Entry 5DEC (X-ray diffraction, 2.00 A resolution); this record covers chains A and D of the 4 polymer chains in the assembly.

Chain A (and D):
Protein: GTP pyrophosphokinase YjbM
Source organism: Bacillus subtilis (strain 168)
Notes: EC 2.7.6.5; chain D of this document is another copy of the same molecule, construct and numbering; everything in this record applies to it too
UniProtKB: O31611 (YJBM_BACSU); residue numbers follow UniProt; this construct covers 2-211
Amino-acid sequence (218 residues; each row starts with the number of its first residue; numbers below 1 keep their minus sign (Met-6 is residue -6)):
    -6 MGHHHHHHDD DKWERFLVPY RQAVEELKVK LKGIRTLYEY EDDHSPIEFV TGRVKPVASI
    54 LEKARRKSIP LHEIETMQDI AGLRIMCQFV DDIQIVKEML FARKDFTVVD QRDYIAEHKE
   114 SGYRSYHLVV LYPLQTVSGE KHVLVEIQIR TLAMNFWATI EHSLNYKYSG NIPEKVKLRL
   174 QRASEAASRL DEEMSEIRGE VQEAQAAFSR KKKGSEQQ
Not modelled in the structure: -6 to 2, 33-34, 110-114, 198-211 (chain D: -6 to 2, 33-34, 110-113, 198-211)
Sequence notes: expression tag (-6 to 1); conflict Asp4 (Lys in O31611), Lys5 (Gln in O31611)
UniProt features mapped onto this chain:
  - active site: Glu139 (Proton acceptor)
  - binding site (guanosine 3'-diphosphate 5'-triphosphate): Lys21 to Arg28, Glu41, Phe42, Arg46 to Lys48, Arg59, Arg105, Lys112 to Ser114, His120, Asn148, Ala151 to His155
  - binding site (ATP): Arg46 to Lys48, Ser52, Lys56 to Arg59, Asp72, Arg77
  - binding site (Mg(2+)): Asp72
  - mutagenesis: Lys25 (K25A: No stimulation by (p)ppGpp, protein still forms tetramers), Phe42 (F42A: No stimulation by (p)ppGpp, protein still forms tetramers), Arg46 (R46G: Loss of (p)ppGpp synthesis, protein still forms tetramers), Glu139 (E139V: Loss of (p)ppGpp synthesis, protein still forms tetramers), Asn148 (N148G: No stimulation by (p)ppGpp, protein still forms tetramers)
What the authors report for this chain:
  - catalytic residues: Glu139 (proposed by the authors, not directly observed)
  - mutagenesis - R46G, E139V: abolished catalytic activity
  - mutagenesis - K25A, F42A, N148G: abolished catalytic activity on pppGpp

How chain A and chain D interact:
Contacting residue pairs (43):
  Glu41(A) - Thr152(D)
  Gln81(A) - Phe149(D)
  Gln81(A) - Thr152(D)
  Gln81(A) - Ile153(D)
  Phe82(A) - Ile153(D)  hydrophobic
  Leu145(A) - Phe149(D)  hydrophobic
  Phe149(A) - Gln81(D)
  Phe149(A) - Leu145(D)  hydrophobic
  Phe149(A) - Leu183(D)  hydrophobic
  Phe149(A) - Met187(D)  hydrophobic
  Thr152(A) - Gln81(D)
  Ile153(A) - Gln81(D)
  Ile153(A) - Phe82(D)  hydrophobic
  Ile153(A) - Met187(D)  hydrophobic
  Leu157(A) - Ile190(D)  hydrophobic
  Leu157(A) - Val194(D)  hydrophobic
  Lys160(A) - Val194(D)
  Tyr161(A) - Val194(D)
  Lys168(A) - Glu193(D)  salt bridge
  Val169(A) - Glu193(D)
  Arg172(A) - Glu186(D)  salt bridge
  Arg172(A) - Glu189(D)  salt bridge
  Arg172(A) - Ile190(D)
  Arg172(A) - Glu193(D)  salt bridge
  Leu173(A) - Ile190(D)
  Ala176(A) - Leu183(D)
  Ala176(A) - Met187(D)  hydrophobic
  Ala179(A) - Leu183(D)  hydrophobic
  Leu183(A) - Phe149(D)  hydrophobic
  Leu183(A) - Ala176(D)
  Leu183(A) - Ala179(D)  hydrophobic
  Leu183(A) - Ala180(D)
  Glu186(A) - Arg175(D)  salt bridge
  Met187(A) - Phe149(D)  hydrophobic
  Met187(A) - Ala176(D)  hydrophobic
  Glu189(A) - Arg172(D)  salt bridge
  Ile190(A) - Arg172(D)
  Ile190(A) - Leu173(D)  hydrophobic
  Glu193(A) - Lys168(D)
  Glu193(A) - Val169(D)
  Glu193(A) - Arg172(D)  salt bridge
  Val194(A) - Lys160(D)
  Val194(A) - Tyr161(D)
Interface residues without a listed pair, chain A (26 interface residues in all): Trp150, Arg175, Ala180
Interface residues without a listed pair, chain D (28 interface residues in all): Glu41, Trp150, Leu157, Arg182, Asp184

Overview:
The interface between chain A and chain D involves 26 residues on one side and 28 on the other, with 7 salt
bridges. Among the polar pairs are Lys168(A)-Glu193(D), Arg172(A)-Glu186(D) and Arg172(A)-Glu189(D). The paper
reports the catalytic residue Glu139(A); K25A, F42A and N148G of chain A abolish catalytic activity on pppGpp;
5 substitutions were tested in all.
Chain A and chain D are both GTP pyrophosphokinase YjbM (Bacillus subtilis (strain 168)); the structure,
Crystal structure of the small alarmone synthetase 1 from Bacillus subtilis, was determined by X-ray
diffraction (same publication as 5F2V and 5DED).
